Entry 7ZMH (electron microscopy, 2.47 A resolution); this record covers chains 5 and a of the 26 polymer chains in the assembly.

# Chain 5
Protein: NADH-ubiquinone oxidoreductase chain 5
From: Chaetomium thermophilum var. thermophilum DSM 1495
Notes: EC 7.1.1.2
UniProtKB: G1DJA3 (G1DJA3_CHATD); the construct has insertions or renumbered stretches relative to UniProt, so the offset changes along the chain: 1-444 = UniProt 1-444; 459-679 = UniProt 445-665
Sequence (679 residues; row label = number of the first residue in the row):
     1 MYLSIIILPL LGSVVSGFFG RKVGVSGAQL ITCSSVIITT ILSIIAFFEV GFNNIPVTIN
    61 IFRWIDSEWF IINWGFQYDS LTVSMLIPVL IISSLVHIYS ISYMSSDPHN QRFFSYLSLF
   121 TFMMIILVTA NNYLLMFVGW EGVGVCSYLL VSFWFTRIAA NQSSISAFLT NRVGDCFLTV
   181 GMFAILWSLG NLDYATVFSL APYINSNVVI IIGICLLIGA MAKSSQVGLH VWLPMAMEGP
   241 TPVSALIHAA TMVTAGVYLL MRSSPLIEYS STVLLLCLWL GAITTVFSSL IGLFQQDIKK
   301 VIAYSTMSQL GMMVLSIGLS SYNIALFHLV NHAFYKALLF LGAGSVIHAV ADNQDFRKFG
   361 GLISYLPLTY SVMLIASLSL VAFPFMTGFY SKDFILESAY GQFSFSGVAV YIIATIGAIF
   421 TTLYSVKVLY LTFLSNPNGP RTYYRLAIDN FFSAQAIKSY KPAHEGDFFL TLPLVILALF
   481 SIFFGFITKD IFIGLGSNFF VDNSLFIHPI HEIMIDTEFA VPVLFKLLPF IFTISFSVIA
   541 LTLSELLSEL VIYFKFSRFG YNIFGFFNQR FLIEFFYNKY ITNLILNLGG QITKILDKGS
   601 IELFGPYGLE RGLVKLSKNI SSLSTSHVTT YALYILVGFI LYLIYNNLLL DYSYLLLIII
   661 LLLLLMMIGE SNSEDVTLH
Not modelled in the structure: 671-679
Construct notes: insertion (445-458)
Small-molecule neighbours:
  - 1,2-Distearoyl-sn-glycerophosphoethanolamine (3PE), molecule 1: Leu3, Ile6, Ile7, Leu10, Leu11, Val14, Ile61, Trp74, Phe76, Leu119, Phe122, Met123, Ile126
  - 1,2-Distearoyl-sn-glycerophosphoethanolamine (3PE), molecule 2: Ile41, Ile44, Phe47, Phe48, Phe52, Phe480, Phe484, Ile487, Thr488, Ile491
  - 1,2-Distearoyl-sn-glycerophosphoethanolamine (3PE), molecule 3: Asn60, Ile61, Phe62, Arg63, Asn73
  - 1,2-Distearoyl-sn-glycerophosphoethanolamine (3PE), molecule 4: Leu290, Leu293, Phe294, Gln296, Ile413, Ile416, Phe420, Leu423, Lys427, Leu431, Phe536, Ile539, Ala540, Ser544, Val551, Phe554, Lys555, Phe564, Phe567
  - 1,2-Distearoyl-sn-glycerophosphoethanolamine (3PE), molecule 5: Arg558, Phe559, Asn562, Ile563, Phe566, Phe567
  - 1,2-Distearoyl-sn-glycerophosphoethanolamine (3PE), molecule 6: Leu603, Phe604, Gly605, Gly608, Leu609, Arg611, Gly612, Leu613, Lys615, Leu656, Ile659, Leu663, Met667
  - 1,2-Distearoyl-sn-glycerophosphoethanolamine (3PE), molecule 7: Leu603, Phe604, Arg611
  - 1,2-Distearoyl-sn-glycerophosphoethanolamine (3PE), molecule 8: Leu623, Tyr634, Val637, Gly638, Leu641, Leu655, Leu662, Met666
  - Lauryl Maltose Neopentyl Glycol (LMN): Val180, Ala184, Trp187, Asn207, Ile211, Ile214
  - 1,2-diacyl-sn-glycero-3-phosphocholine (PC1), molecule 1: Ser13, Val14, Gly17, Phe18, His109, Arg112, Ser115, Tyr116, Leu119, Met123, Val138, Glu141, Gly142, Val145, Leu149, Phe155
  - 1,2-diacyl-sn-glycero-3-phosphocholine (PC1), molecule 2: Ala159, Gln162, Ile165, Ser166, Leu169, Thr170, Val173, Leu229, Met235, Tyr577, Asn578, Ile581, Thr582, Ile585
  - 1,2-diacyl-sn-glycero-3-phosphocholine (PC1), molecule 3: Phe604, Gly605, Pro606, Leu609, Glu610, Leu613, Val614

# Chain a
Protein: NADH dehydrogenase (Ubiquinone)-like protein
From: Chaetomium thermophilum var. thermophilum DSM 1495
UniProtKB: G0RXU4 (G0RXU4_CHATD); aligned to UniProt positions 1-815 over residues 1-815 (the alignment contains insertions or deletions, so no single offset holds)
Sequence (815 residues; each row starts with the number of its first residue):
     1 MLSRRLVRAV APLRSPVLPA ARRLPLIQQR TFLPEAMVGR SKIDEKYPDS DYPTLTDKED
    61 PDMNGGYINP PRIKRQFRDP HADWWDKQER RNFGEPVHED HDILGMFSPY EYTWITPGKG
   121 LFQIGLFIAS FLGLCYVVKL TYPDRVSYPR EFEGGLEREL GGAGAVRAFL CLDDEIMWMV
   181 SLYCLPASKL ISSPVALQDK STSSASAMRY DDWDVILFPT GRDSKIPFKE FKVACHVVPD
   241 IELAHLHGAV GSPVMTCFVP SLPPGTPFQV SIHCWRRPEI SQFARTYSKN PDLVKFEARV
   301 TLDGRLVASA ILDRDVNGPH LITSTFEFTK TGELERLTFP AFRQEILRQN HWHPGDDLGR
   361 IKVIISEGFP RDSLTVPIER VKNIVTFSFQ HAPLGKIPGI AWPNPGMWRR PTPNPAVSVP
   421 TYFPGDGAES HAHSPGKRSL LLKGIRNHGF PSTVIPGSIF HHQSNPAGLL NPPGFKVPHF
   481 SASNPSVPNI FSPHDPFAEP TYRDWMSSIT NVQAGDFWDG RTTWPINPRN FHKSDTIMAD
   541 CPSQGGDPMQ ISGSSLEDDP LRLKAPQNTP TEGGEGPNPG AQFAHPIPSE LTADLESALS
   601 QSLLNQAPTS AISQRNFPMP HSDGLSRKEG RQVSLGQGTS AQMPSTSSSM EARRLSQALF
   661 GMNNLPIEAS VNNGVSASVT PLFAANQRSV NNPLVATFGS AILSQGSTNP SGTEQSTDTT
   721 ATTTAAAAAA VTDVQVEPPA PTSNAANESV INLTSGTSST STVHANVPTS VSKRPRNFTP
   781 ASARVIDEED EPRRTSPQVQ VGGFAETTSV EESIQ
Not modelled in the structure: 1-31, 176-815
Construct notes: conflict Val166 (Ala in G0RXU4), Ala168 (Met in G0RXU4)
Small-molecule neighbours:
  - 1,2-Distearoyl-sn-glycerophosphoethanolamine (3PE), molecule 1: Lys119, Phe122, Gln123, Leu126, Phe127
  - 1,2-Distearoyl-sn-glycerophosphoethanolamine (3PE), molecule 2: Phe127, Ser130, Phe131, Leu134
  - 1,2-diacyl-sn-glycero-3-phosphocholine (PC1): Phe107, Ser108, Pro109, Tyr110, Tyr112

# How chain 5 and chain a interact
Residue-residue contacts (89):
  Thr156(5) - Gln88(a)  hydrogen bond (backbone-side chain)
  Ile158(5) - Gln88(a)
  Ile158(5) - Met106(a)
  Ile158(5) - Phe107(a)
  Asn161(5) - Phe107(a)
  Gln162(5) - Met106(a)
  Gln162(5) - Phe107(a)
  Gln162(5) - Ser108(a)  hydrogen bond (side chain-backbone)
  Gln162(5) - Tyr110(a)
  Ile165(5) - Phe107(a)  hydrophobic
  Pro202(5) - Ala165(a)  hydrophobic
  Tyr203(5) - Gly161(a)  hydrogen bond (side chain-backbone)
  Tyr203(5) - Gly164(a)
  Tyr203(5) - Ala165(a)  hydrophobic
  Tyr269(5) - Val166(a)  hydrophobic
  Ile283(5) - Phe131(a)  hydrophobic
  Leu290(5) - Phe127(a)  hydrophobic
  Tyr400(5) - Pro143(a)
  Phe403(5) - Asp144(a)
  Phe403(5) - Arg145(a)
  Phe403(5) - Val146(a)  hydrophobic
  Phe405(5) - Cys135(a)
  Phe405(5) - Val138(a)  hydrophobic
  Phe405(5) - Lys139(a)
  Phe405(5) - Tyr142(a)
  Val408(5) - Val138(a)  hydrophobic
  Val408(5) - Tyr142(a)  hydrophobic
  Ala409(5) - Val138(a)  hydrophobic
  Ile412(5) - Leu134(a)  hydrophobic
  Ile412(5) - Val138(a)  hydrophobic
  Ile413(5) - Phe131(a)  hydrophobic
  Ile413(5) - Leu134(a)  hydrophobic
  His508(5) - Leu160(a)
  His508(5) - Val166(a)  hydrogen bond (side chain-backbone)
  His508(5) - Arg167(a)
  Pro509(5) - Phe152(a)  hydrophobic
  Pro509(5) - Leu156(a)  hydrophobic
  Pro509(5) - Leu160(a)
  Ile510(5) - Arg167(a)
  Ile510(5) - Ala168(a)  hydrophobic
  Glu512(5) - Arg150(a)  salt bridge
  Asp516(5) - Ser147(a)
  Ala520(5) - Val146(a)  hydrophobic
  Tyr561(5) - Trp114(a)
  Asn562(5) - Lys119(a)  hydrogen bond
  Asn562(5) - Gln123(a)
  Gly565(5) - Trp114(a)
  Phe566(5) - Gln123(a)
  Phe566(5) - Ile124(a)  hydrophobic
  Gln569(5) - Trp114(a)
  Arg570(5) - Tyr112(a)
  Phe571(5) - Ile124(a)
  Phe571(5) - Phe127(a)  hydrophobic
  Leu572(5) - Ile115(a)  hydrophobic
  Leu572(5) - Gly120(a)
  Glu574(5) - Tyr112(a)
  Phe575(5) - Tyr112(a)
  Phe575(5) - Ile115(a)  hydrophobic
  Phe575(5) - Pro117(a)  hydrophobic
  Phe576(5) - Pro117(a)
  Phe576(5) - Gly120(a)
  Phe576(5) - Leu121(a)
  Phe576(5) - Ile124(a)  hydrophobic
  Asn578(5) - Pro109(a)
  Asn578(5) - Tyr110(a)  hydrogen bond (side chain-backbone)
  Asn578(5) - Tyr112(a)
  Lys579(5) - Pro117(a)
  Tyr580(5) - Pro117(a)
  Thr582(5) - Pro109(a)
  Asn583(5) - Pro109(a)
  Leu586(5) - Ile103(a)  hydrophobic
  Leu586(5) - Pro109(a)  hydrophobic
  Lys594(5) - Glu99(a)  salt bridge
  Tyr607(5) - Tyr52(a)
  Tyr607(5) - Pro53(a)
  Glu610(5) - Tyr52(a)
  Arg611(5) - Tyr52(a)
  Arg611(5) - Pro53(a)  hydrogen bond (side chain-backbone)
  Val614(5) - Tyr52(a)
  Lys618(5) - Arg40(a)  hydrogen bond (backbone-side chain)
  Lys618(5) - Ile43(a)
  Lys618(5) - Asp44(a)  salt bridge
  Lys618(5) - Tyr47(a)  hydrogen bond (side chain-backbone)
  Lys618(5) - Asp49(a)  salt bridge
  Asn619(5) - Arg40(a)  hydrogen bond
  Ser622(5) - Arg40(a)  hydrogen bond
  Ser624(5) - Val38(a)
  Ser626(5) - Phe32(a)  hydrogen bond (backbone-backbone)
  Ser626(5) - Leu33(a)  hydrogen bond (side chain-backbone)
Other interface residues (no listed pair), chain 5 (55 interface residues in all): Trp279, Ser404, Phe567, Thr625, Val628
Other interface residues (no listed pair), chain a (53 interface residues in all): Pro48, Asp100, Thr116, Phe169

# In short
The interface between chain 5 and chain a involves 55 residues on one side and 53 on the other, with 13
hydrogen bonds and 4 salt bridges. Among the polar pairs are Glu512(5)-Arg150(a), Lys594(5)-Glu99(a) and
Lys618(5)-Asp44(a).
Chain 5 is NADH-ubiquinone oxidoreductase chain 5 and chain a is NADH dehydrogenase (Ubiquinone)-like protein,
both from Chaetomium thermophilum var. thermophilum DSM 1495; the structure, CryoEM structure of mitochondrial
complex I from Chaetomium thermophilum (state 1) - membrane arm, was determined by electron microscopy (same
publication as 7ZM7, 7ZM8, 7ZMB, 7ZME and 7ZMG).
